PDB entry 7N1I | electron microscopy, 4.20 A resolution (low resolution: residue-level contacts below are approximate; hydrogen-bond / salt-bridge calls are withheld) | chains G and F of the 12 polymer chains in the assembly

== Chain G (and F) ==
Protein: E2 envelope glycoprotein
Organism: Venezuelan equine encephalitis virus
Notes: chain F of this document is another copy of the same molecule, construct and numbering; everything in this record applies to it too
UniProt: A0A0C4MX98 (A0A0C4MX98_9VIRU); residues 1-423 here correspond to UniProt positions 335-757 (UniProt number = residue number + 334)
Chain sequence (423 residues; each row starts with the number of its first residue):
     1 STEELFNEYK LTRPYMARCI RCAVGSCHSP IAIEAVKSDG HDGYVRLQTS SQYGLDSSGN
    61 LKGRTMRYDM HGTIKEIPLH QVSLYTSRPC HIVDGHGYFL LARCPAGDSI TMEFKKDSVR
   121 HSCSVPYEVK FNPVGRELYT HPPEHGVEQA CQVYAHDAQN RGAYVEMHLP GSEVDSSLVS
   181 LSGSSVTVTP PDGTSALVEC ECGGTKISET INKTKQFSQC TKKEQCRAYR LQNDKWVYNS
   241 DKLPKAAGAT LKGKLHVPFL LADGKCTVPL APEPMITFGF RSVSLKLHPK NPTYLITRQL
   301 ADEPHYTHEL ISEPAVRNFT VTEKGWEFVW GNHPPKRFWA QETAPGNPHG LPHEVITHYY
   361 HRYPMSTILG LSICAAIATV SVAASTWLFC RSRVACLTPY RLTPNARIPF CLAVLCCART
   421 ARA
Disulfide bonds: Cys19-Cys123, Cys22-Cys27, Cys90-Cys104, Cys151-Cys266, Cys396-Cys417
Covalent attachments: N-acetylglucosamine (NAG) linked to Asn318

== Chain G / chain F interface ==
Contacting residue pairs (18):
  Ile20(G) - Pro142(F)
  Ile20(G) - Pro143(F)
  Ile20(G) - Glu144(F)
  Arg21(G) - Arg103(F)
  Arg21(G) - Pro142(F)
  Ala23(G) - Arg103(F)
  Val24(G) - Val93(F)
  Tyr85(G) - Arg88(F)
  Tyr85(G) - Pro89(F)
  Thr86(G) - Arg88(F)
  Ser87(G) - Ser87(F)
  Ser87(G) - Arg88(F)
  Ser109(G) - Arg88(F)
  Ser109(G) - His141(F)
  Val119(G) - His80(F)
  Arg120(G) - His80(F)
  Ser122(G) - His91(F)
  Lys242(G) - Glu144(F)
Interface residues without a listed pair, chain G (19 interface residues in all): Gly25, Asp108, Glu113, Lys115, Ser118, Ser124, Pro126
Interface residues without a listed pair, chain F (14 interface residues in all): Tyr44, Ile92, Thr140

== In short ==
19 residues of chain G face 14 of chain F across their interface.
Both chains are E2 envelope glycoprotein (Venezuelan equine encephalitis virus). Entry 7N1I (CryoEM structure
of Venezuelan equine encephalitis virus VLP) was determined by electron microscopy, deposited together with
7N1H.
